5U0P - chains N and Q of the 16 polymer chains in the assembly; structure by electron microscopy, 4.40 A resolution (low resolution: residue-level contacts below are approximate; hydrogen-bond / salt-bridge calls are withheld).

== Chain N ==
Molecule: Mediator complex subunit 14
Organism: Schizosaccharomyces pombe
UniProtKB: Q9P7Y4 (MED14_SCHPO); residues 1-879 here = UniProt positions 1-879
Amino-acid sequence (931 residues; numbered 1 to 931; the number before each row is that of its first residue; X marks 52 residues of unknown identity (built as UNK)):
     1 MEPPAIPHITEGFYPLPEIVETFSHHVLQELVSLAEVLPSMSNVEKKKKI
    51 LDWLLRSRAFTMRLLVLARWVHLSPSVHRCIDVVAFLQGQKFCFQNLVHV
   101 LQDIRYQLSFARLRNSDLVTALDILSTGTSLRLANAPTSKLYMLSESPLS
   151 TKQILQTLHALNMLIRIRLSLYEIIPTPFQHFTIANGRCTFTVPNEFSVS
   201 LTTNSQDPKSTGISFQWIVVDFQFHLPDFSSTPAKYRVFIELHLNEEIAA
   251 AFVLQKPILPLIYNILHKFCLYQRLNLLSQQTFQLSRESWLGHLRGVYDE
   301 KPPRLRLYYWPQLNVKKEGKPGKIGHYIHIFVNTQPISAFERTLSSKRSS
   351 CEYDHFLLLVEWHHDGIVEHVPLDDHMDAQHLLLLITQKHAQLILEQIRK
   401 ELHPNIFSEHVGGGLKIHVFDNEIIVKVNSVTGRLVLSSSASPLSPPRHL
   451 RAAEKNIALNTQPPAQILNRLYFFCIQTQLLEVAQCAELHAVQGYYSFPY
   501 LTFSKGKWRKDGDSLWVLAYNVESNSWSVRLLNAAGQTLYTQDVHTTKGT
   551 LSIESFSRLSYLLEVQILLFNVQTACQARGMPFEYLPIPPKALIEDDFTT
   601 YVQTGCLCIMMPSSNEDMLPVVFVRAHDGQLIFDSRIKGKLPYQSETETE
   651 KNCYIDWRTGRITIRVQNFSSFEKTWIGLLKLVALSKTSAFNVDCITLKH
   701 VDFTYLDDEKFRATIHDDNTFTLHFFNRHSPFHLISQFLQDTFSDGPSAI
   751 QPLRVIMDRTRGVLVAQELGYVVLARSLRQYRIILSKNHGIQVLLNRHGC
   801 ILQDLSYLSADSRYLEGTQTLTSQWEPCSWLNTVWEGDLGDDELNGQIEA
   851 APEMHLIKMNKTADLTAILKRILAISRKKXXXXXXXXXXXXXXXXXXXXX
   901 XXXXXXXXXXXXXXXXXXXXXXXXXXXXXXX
Not modelled in the structure: 1-85, 314-324, 439-443, 509-515, 577-849, 902-931

== Chain Q ==
Molecule: Mediator complex subunit 17
Organism: Schizosaccharomyces pombe
UniProtKB: P87306 (MED17_SCHPO); numbering as in UniProt (aligned over 1-545)
Amino-acid sequence (545 residues; row label = number of the first residue in the row):
     1 MAEEANKDADISSLSLSLDPEIIGGQNNFLENNLQQIFQKIIQERGPFRD
    51 LKEEDLQKELQKESIKDESSAKSSETENVLEFATLDSKRNVNDTEVESMD
   101 SQAYKKELIEQIMIAQTECSLALDMTSLLLSKFKENSIETISPFLKSTVP
   151 PSSLQFSRSQPPESKESDATLAKCWKEKSLTSSCKFLFEAKERLTSVVET
   201 EHEYYTELVKVKEASWPLFNSQGSNHLSVQYSCLGGISLGLGLIRMKPES
   251 KSFEVQSSLLYSQAALKISILNKDRDEIGSSTWSWPSQNCNSVLLKDIYK
   301 LQEILFEMDIWNSLLQEAQSCGNQGVNFTGDEILVPISDDHVVRITLETS
   351 SKNTESGFTEDKKSNEDTSTNFVTIKQEKELLKCLCDTLNAIAHILFLKH
   401 CRKSDRRSQQPELYMAIDANAPLILRPLIFYYNLNQESLEFQRWLKQRDI
   451 SFKFMPNYPWEKAKDFLELENSLSINRLSISWRIMVSNFEPAIFIQHTPT
   501 LHGTDKSVWRCKDQYSSNQFSSLKNVCQYIEHHINSLSRRSKKTE
Not modelled in the structure: 1-7, 351-375, 504-507, 545

== How chain N and chain Q interact ==
Pairs across the interface (59):
  Asp123(N) - Asp8(Q)
  Asp123(N) - Ala9(Q)
  Ile124(N) - Ser12(Q)
  Thr127(N) - Ile11(Q)
  Thr127(N) - Ser12(Q)
  Ser130(N) - Ser15(Q)
  Leu149(N) - Gln36(Q)
  Lys152(N) - Asp55(Q)
  Lys152(N) - Lys58(Q)
  Lys152(N) - Glu59(Q)
  Leu155(N) - Asp55(Q)
  Asn186(N) - Arg45(Q)
  Asn186(N) - Arg49(Q)
  Thr202(N) - Leu30(Q)
  Thr203(N) - Leu30(Q)
  Val220(N) - Arg45(Q)
  Val220(N) - Gly46(Q)
  Gln284(N) - Leu260(Q)
  Ser289(N) - Asn312(Q)
  Ser289(N) - Leu315(Q)
  Trp290(N) - Leu315(Q)
  Trp290(N) - Gln319(Q)
  Leu291(N) - Gln316(Q)
  Gln380(N) - Asp331(Q)
  His381(N) - Asp331(Q)
  Leu384(N) - Thr329(Q)
  Phe420(N) - Lys524(Q)
  Lys427(N) - Gln319(Q)
  Lys427(N) - Ser320(Q)
  Asn429(N) - Gln319(Q)
  Arg434(N) - Gln319(Q)
  Arg434(N) - Gly322(Q)
  Arg434(N) - Val326(Q)
  Leu435(N) - Asn323(Q)
  Val436(N) - Gly322(Q)
  Val436(N) - Asn323(Q)
  Leu444(N) - Gln324(Q)
  Leu444(N) - Asn433(Q)
  Pro446(N) - Asn323(Q)
  Arg448(N) - Gly503(Q)
  Leu450(N) - Asn323(Q)
  Arg451(N) - Tyr414(Q)
  Arg451(N) - Met415(Q)
  Arg451(N) - Ala416(Q)
  Arg451(N) - Ile417(Q)
  Arg451(N) - His502(Q)
  Glu454(N) - Asn323(Q)
  Lys455(N) - Leu413(Q)
  Lys455(N) - Tyr414(Q)
  Lys455(N) - Ala416(Q)
  Ala458(N) - Asp418(Q)
  Glu482(N) - Phe520(Q)
  Glu482(N) - Ser521(Q)
  Glu482(N) - Asn525(Q)
  Gln485(N) - Asn518(Q)
  Cys486(N) - His532(Q)
  Thr550(N) - Gln528(Q)
  Leu551(N) - Gln528(Q)
  Leu551(N) - His532(Q)
Other interface residues (no listed pair), chain N (43 interface residues in all): Ile154, Leu158, Glu288, Val428, Ser445, Ser552
Other interface residues (no listed pair), chain Q (48 interface residues in all): Phe29, Leu34, Ile41, Lys52, Gly325, Phe328, Ser522

== Summary ==
Chain N and chain Q form an interface of 43 and 48 residues respectively.
Here chain N is Mediator complex subunit 14 and chain Q is Mediator complex subunit 17, both from
Schizosaccharomyces pombe. Entry 5U0P (Cryo-EM structure of the transcriptional Mediator) was determined by
electron microscopy (same publication as 5U0S).
